4OZI - chains B and H of the 5 polymer chains in the assembly; structure by X-ray diffraction, 3.20 A resolution.

# Chain B
Protein: HLA class II histocompatibility antigen, DQ beta 1 chain
From: Homo sapiens
Reference sequence: Q5Y7D3 (Q5Y7D3_HUMAN); residues 1-192 here correspond to UniProt positions 33-224 (UniProt number = residue number + 32)
Amino-acid sequence (213 residues; row label = number of the first residue in the row; numbers below 1 keep their minus sign (Gly-12 is residue -12)):
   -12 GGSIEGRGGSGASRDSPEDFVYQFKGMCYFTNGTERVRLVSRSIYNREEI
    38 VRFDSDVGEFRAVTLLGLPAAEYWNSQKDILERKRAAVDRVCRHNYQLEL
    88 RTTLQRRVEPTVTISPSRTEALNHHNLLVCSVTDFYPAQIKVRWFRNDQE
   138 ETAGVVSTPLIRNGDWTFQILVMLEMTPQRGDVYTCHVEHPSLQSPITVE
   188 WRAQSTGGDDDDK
Disordered / not traced: -12 to 2, 104-111, 191-200
Disulfide bonds: Cys15-Cys79, Cys117-Cys173
Construct notes: expression tag (-12 to 0, 193-200)
Metal / ion sites: Ca2+ site 1: Glu96, Ser179, Gln181 (shared with 1 residue of chain D); Ca2+ site 2: Glu96 (shared with 2 residues of chain D)

# Chain H
Protein: T-cell receptor, s2, beta chain
From: Homo sapiens
Notes: engineered mutation(s): C202A, S184C
Amino-acid sequence (244 residues; numbered 2 to 255; 10 numbers in that range are skipped by the numbering (no residue carries them; nothing is unmodelled there); the number before each row is that of its first residue):
     2 MVVSQHPSWVICKSGTSVKIECRSLDFQA
    37 TTMFWYRQFPKQSLMLMATSNEGSKA
    66 TYEQGVEKDKFLINHA
    83 SLTLSTLTVTSAHPEDSSFYICSAGVGGQETQYFGPGTRLLVLEDLKNVF
   133 PPEVAVFEPSEAEISHTQKATLVCLATGFYPDHVELSWWVNGKEVHSGVC
   183 TDPQPLKEQPALNDSRYALSSRLRVSATFWQNPRNHFRCQVQFYGLSEND
   233 EWTQDRAKPVTQIVSAEAWGRAD
Disordered / not traced: 255
Disulfide bonds: Cys23-Cys104, Cys156-Cys221

# How chain B and chain H interact
Contacting residue pairs (4; chain B residue first):
  Tyr60(B) - Phe28(H)
  Asp66(B) - Tyr115(H)  hydrogen bond
  Arg70(B) - Glu112(H)
  Arg70(B) - Thr113(H)
Interface residues without a listed pair, chain B (5 interface residues in all): Gln64, Ile67
Interface residues without a listed pair, chain H (6 interface residues in all): Met2, Val108

# Summary
5 residues of chain B and 6 residues of chain H are in contact; the contacts include 1 hydrogen bond. Its one
hydrogen-bonded contact is Asp66(B)-Tyr115(H). Glu96(B), Ser179(B) and Gln181(B) form the Ca2+ site 1.
Chain B is HLA class II histocompatibility antigen, DQ beta 1 chain and chain H is T-cell receptor, s2, beta
chain, both from Homo sapiens; the structure, S2 protein complex, was determined by X-ray diffraction together
with 4OZF and 4OZH from the same study.
